Entry 7TMS (electron microscopy, 3.80 A resolution); this record covers chains a and e of the 31 polymer chains in the assembly.

# Chain a
Molecule: V-type proton ATPase subunit a, vacuolar isoform
Organism: Saccharomyces cerevisiae
UniProtKB: P32563 (VPH1_YEAST); residue numbers follow UniProt; this construct covers 1-840
Chain sequence (840 residues; each row starts with the number of its first residue):
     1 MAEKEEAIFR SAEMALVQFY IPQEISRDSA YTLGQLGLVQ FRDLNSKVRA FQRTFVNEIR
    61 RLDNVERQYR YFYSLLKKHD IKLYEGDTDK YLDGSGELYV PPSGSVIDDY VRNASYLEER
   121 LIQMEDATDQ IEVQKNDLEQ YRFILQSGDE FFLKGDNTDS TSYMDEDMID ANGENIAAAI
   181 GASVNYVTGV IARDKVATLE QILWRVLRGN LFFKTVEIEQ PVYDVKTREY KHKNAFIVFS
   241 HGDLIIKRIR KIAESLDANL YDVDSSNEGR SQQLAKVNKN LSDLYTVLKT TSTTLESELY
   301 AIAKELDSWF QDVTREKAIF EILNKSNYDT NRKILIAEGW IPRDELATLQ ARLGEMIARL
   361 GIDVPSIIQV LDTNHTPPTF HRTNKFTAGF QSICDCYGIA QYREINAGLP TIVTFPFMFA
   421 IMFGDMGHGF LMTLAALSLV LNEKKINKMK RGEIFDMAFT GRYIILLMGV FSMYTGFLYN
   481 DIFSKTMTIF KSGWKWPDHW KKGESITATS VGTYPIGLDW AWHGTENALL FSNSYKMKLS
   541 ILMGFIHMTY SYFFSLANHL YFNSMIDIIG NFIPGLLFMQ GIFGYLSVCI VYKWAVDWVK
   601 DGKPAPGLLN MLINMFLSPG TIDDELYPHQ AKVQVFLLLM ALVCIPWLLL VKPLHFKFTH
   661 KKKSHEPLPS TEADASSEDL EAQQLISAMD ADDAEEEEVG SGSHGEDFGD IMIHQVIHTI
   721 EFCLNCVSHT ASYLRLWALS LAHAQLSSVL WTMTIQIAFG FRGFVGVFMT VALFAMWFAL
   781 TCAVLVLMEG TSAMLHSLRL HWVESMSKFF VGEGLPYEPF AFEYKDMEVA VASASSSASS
Disordered / not traced: 1-3, 146-185, 656-708, 831-840
Swiss-Prot annotation at these positions:
  - modified residue: Ala-2 (N-acetylalanine)
  - mutagenesis: Asp-425 (D425N: Reduces assembly of V-ATPase complexes and reduces ATPase activity of the assembled complexes), Lys-538 (K538A: Reduces assembly of V-ATPase complexes), Lys-593 (K593A: Reduces ATPase activity), Gln-634 (Q634L: Reduces subunit stability), His-729 (H729R: Reduces ATPase activity), Arg-735 (R735L: Reduces subunit stability), Leu-739 (L739S: Reduces ATPase activity), His-743 (H743A/E/Y: Reduces ATPase activity), Leu-746 (L746S: Reduces ATPase activity), Leu-780 (L780S: Reduces assembly of V-ATPase complexes), Glu-789 (E789A/D/H/Q: Abolishes ATPase activity and proton transport, but does not affect complex assembly), Leu-800 (L800S: Reduces assembly of V-ATPase complexes), 4 further mutagenesis entries in UniProt

# Chain e
Molecule: V-type proton ATPase subunit e
Organism: Saccharomyces cerevisiae
UniProtKB: Q3E7B6 (VA0E_YEAST); numbering as in UniProt (aligned over 1-73)
Chain sequence (73 residues; each row starts with the number of its first residue):
     1 MSSFYTVVGV FIVVSAMSVL FWIMAPKNNQ AVWRSTVILT LAMMFLMWAI TFLCQLHPLV
    61 APRRSDLRPE FAE
Disordered / not traced: 1-3, 68-73

# Chain a / chain e interface
Pairs across the interface (78; chain a residue first):
  Ala-7(a) / Ala-31(e)  hydrophobic
  Thr-387(a) / Val-32(e)
  Leu-409(a) / Ser-35(e)
  Ile-412(a) / Thr-36(e)
  Val-413(a) / Thr-36(e)
  Val-413(a) / Leu-39(e)  hydrophobic
  Val-413(a) / Thr-40(e)
  Thr-414(a) / Met-43(e)
  Phe-417(a) / Met-43(e)  hydrophobic
  Phe-417(a) / Met-47(e)  hydrophobic
  Phe-471(a) / Thr-40(e)
  Phe-471(a) / Met-44(e)  hydrophobic
  Tyr-474(a) / Met-44(e)  hydrophobic
  Tyr-474(a) / Trp-48(e)
  Leu-478(a) / Met-47(e)  hydrophobic
  Leu-478(a) / Trp-48(e)  hydrophobic
  Leu-478(a) / Thr-51(e)  hydrogen bond (backbone-side chain)
  Trp-494(a) / Pro-58(e)  hydrophobic
  Trp-494(a) / Val-60(e)
  Trp-494(a) / Ala-61(e)  hydrophobic
  Trp-494(a) / Pro-62(e)
  Trp-496(a) / Arg-64(e)
  Trp-500(a) / Leu-67(e)
  Gly-503(a) / Ser-65(e)
  Glu-504(a) / Arg-64(e)
  Glu-504(a) / Ser-65(e)
  Ser-505(a) / Arg-64(e)
  Ser-505(a) / Ser-65(e)
  Ile-506(a) / Pro-62(e)
  Ile-506(a) / Arg-63(e)
  Ile-506(a) / Arg-64(e)  hydrogen bond (backbone-backbone)
  Thr-507(a) / Ala-61(e)
  Thr-507(a) / Pro-62(e)
  Ala-508(a) / Ala-61(e)
  Ala-508(a) / Pro-62(e)  hydrogen bond (backbone-backbone)
  Gly-512(a) / Phe-4(e)
  Thr-513(a) / Phe-4(e)
  Thr-513(a) / Phe-52(e)
  Thr-513(a) / Gln-55(e)  hydrogen bond (side chain-backbone)
  Thr-513(a) / Leu-56(e)  hydrogen bond (side chain-backbone)
  Tyr-514(a) / Gln-55(e)
  Pro-515(a) / Trp-48(e)  hydrogen bond (backbone-side chain)
  Ile-516(a) / Trp-48(e)
  Gly-517(a) / Thr-51(e)
  Gly-517(a) / Gln-55(e)  hydrogen bond (backbone-side chain)
  Leu-518(a) / Thr-51(e)
  Leu-518(a) / Gln-55(e)
  Asp-519(a) / Gln-55(e)  hydrogen bond (backbone-side chain)
  Trp-522(a) / Val-60(e)  hydrophobic
  Trp-522(a) / Ala-61(e)
  Trp-522(a) / Pro-62(e)
  Gly-524(a) / Arg-64(e)
  Thr-525(a) / Pro-62(e)
  Thr-525(a) / Arg-63(e)
  Thr-525(a) / Arg-64(e)
  Glu-526(a) / Arg-63(e)  hydrogen bond (backbone-backbone)
  Asn-527(a) / Ala-61(e)
  Asn-527(a) / Arg-63(e)
  Phe-531(a) / Cys-54(e)  hydrophobic
  Phe-531(a) / Gln-55(e)
  Phe-531(a) / Val-60(e)  hydrophobic
  Tyr-535(a) / Thr-51(e)  hydrogen bond
  Tyr-535(a) / Cys-54(e)  hydrophobic
  Leu-539(a) / Met-47(e)  hydrophobic
  Leu-539(a) / Ile-50(e)  hydrophobic
  Met-543(a) / Leu-46(e)
  Met-543(a) / Met-47(e)  hydrophobic
  Met-543(a) / Ile-50(e)  hydrophobic
  Tyr-550(a) / Ser-35(e)
  Tyr-550(a) / Leu-39(e)  hydrophobic
  Val-591(a) / Leu-53(e)  hydrophobic
  Trp-594(a) / Leu-53(e)
  Trp-594(a) / Cys-54(e)
  Trp-594(a) / His-57(e)
  Ala-595(a) / His-57(e)  hydrogen bond (backbone-side chain)
  Asp-597(a) / His-57(e)
  Trp-598(a) / Leu-59(e)  hydrophobic
  Ala-605(a) / Leu-59(e)  hydrophobic
Also at the interface, not in a pair above, chain a (53 interface residues in all): Phe-9, Asn-384, Pro-410, Met-418, Ile-421, Thr-475, Ser-510, Ala-521, Leu-542, Val-596
Also at the interface, not in a pair above, chain e (30 interface residues in all): Asn-29

# Overview
53 residues of chain a face 30 of chain e across their interface, with 11 hydrogen bonds. Polar contacts
include Leu-478(a)/Thr-51(e), Thr-513(a)/Gln-55(e) and Thr-513(a)/Leu-56(e). From UniProt: 16 mutagenesis
sites on chain a.
Chain a is V-type proton ATPase subunit a, vacuolar isoform and chain e is V-type proton ATPase subunit e,
both from Saccharomyces cerevisiae; the structure, V-ATPase from Saccharomyces cerevisiae, State 2, was
determined by electron microscopy together with 7TMM, 7TMO, 7TMP, 7TMQ, 7TMR and 7TMT from the same study.
